4BQK - chains A and D; structure by X-ray diffraction, 2.00 A resolution.

== Chain A ==
Name: Importin subunit alpha-1A
From: Oryza sativa
Reference sequence: Q71VM4 (IMA1A_ORYSJ); numbering as in UniProt (aligned over 73-526)
Chain sequence (456 residues; each row starts with the number of its first residue):
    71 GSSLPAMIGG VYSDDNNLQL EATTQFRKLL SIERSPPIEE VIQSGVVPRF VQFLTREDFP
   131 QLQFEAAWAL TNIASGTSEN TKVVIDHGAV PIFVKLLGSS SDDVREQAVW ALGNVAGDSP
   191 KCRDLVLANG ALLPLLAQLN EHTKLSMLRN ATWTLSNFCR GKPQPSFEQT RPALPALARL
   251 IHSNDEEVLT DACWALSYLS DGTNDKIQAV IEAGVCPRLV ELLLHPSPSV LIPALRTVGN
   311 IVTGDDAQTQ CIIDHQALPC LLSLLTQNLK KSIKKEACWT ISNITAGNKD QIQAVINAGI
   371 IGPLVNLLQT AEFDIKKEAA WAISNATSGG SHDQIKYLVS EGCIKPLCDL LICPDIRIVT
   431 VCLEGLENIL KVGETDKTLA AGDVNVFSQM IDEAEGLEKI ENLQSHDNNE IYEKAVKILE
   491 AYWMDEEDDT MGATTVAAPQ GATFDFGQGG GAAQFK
Unresolved in the structure: 495-526
Sequence notes: expression tag (71-72)

== Chain D ==
Name: T-DNA border endonuclease VIRD2
From: Agrobacterium tumefaciens
Notes: EC 3.1.-.-
Reference sequence: P18592 (VIRD2_AGRT5); residues 415-434 here = UniProt positions 415-434
Chain sequence (20 residues; each row starts with the number of its first residue):
   415 LSKRPREDDD GEPSERKRER
Unresolved in the structure: 422-427

== How chain A and chain D interact ==
Pairs across the interface (67):
  L100(A) - E433(D)
  S101(A) - E433(D)
  S101(A) - R434(D)  hydrogen bond (side chain-backbone)
  I102(A) - E433(D)
  E103(A) - E433(D)
  P106(A) - E433(D)
  F134(A) - R434(D)
  W138(A) - R434(D)  hydrogen bond (side chain-backbone)
  N142(A) - E433(D)
  N142(A) - R434(D)  hydrogen bond (side chain-backbone)
  A144(A) - K431(D)
  S145(A) - K431(D)
  S145(A) - R432(D)
  S145(A) - E433(D)
  G146(A) - E429(D)
  G146(A) - K431(D)  hydrogen bond (backbone-side chain)
  T147(A) - K431(D)  hydrogen bond (backbone-side chain)
  S148(A) - E429(D)  hydrogen bond
  S148(A) - K431(D)
  T151(A) - K431(D)  hydrogen bond
  Q177(A) - R434(D)  hydrogen bond
  W180(A) - R432(D)  hydrogen bond (side chain-backbone)
  W180(A) - E433(D)
  W180(A) - R434(D)
  N184(A) - K431(D)
  N184(A) - R432(D)  hydrogen bond (side chain-backbone)
  G187(A) - S428(D)
  G187(A) - E429(D)
  G187(A) - R430(D)  hydrogen bond (backbone-backbone)
  D188(A) - E429(D)
  D188(A) - K431(D)  salt bridge
  N220(A) - R432(D)
  W223(A) - R430(D)
  W223(A) - R432(D)
  S226(A) - R430(D)  hydrogen bond
  N227(A) - R430(D)  hydrogen bond
  R230(A) - S428(D)  hydrogen bond (side chain-backbone)
  R230(A) - R430(D)
  D261(A) - R430(D)  salt bridge
  D271(A) - R420(D)
  R306(A) - R420(D)  hydrogen bond (backbone-side chain)
  N310(A) - R420(D)  hydrogen bond
  V312(A) - K417(D)  hydrogen bond (backbone-side chain)
  T313(A) - K417(D)
  T313(A) - R418(D)
  G314(A) - K417(D)  hydrogen bond (backbone-side chain)
  T319(A) - K417(D)  hydrogen bond
  K345(A) - E421(D)  salt bridge
  E346(A) - R420(D)  salt bridge
  E346(A) - E421(D)
  W349(A) - R418(D)  hydrogen bond (side chain-backbone)
  W349(A) - P419(D)
  W349(A) - R420(D)
  W349(A) - E421(D)
  S352(A) - R418(D)  hydrogen bond
  N353(A) - K417(D)  hydrogen bond (backbone-side chain)
  N353(A) - R418(D)  hydrogen bond (side chain-backbone)
  A356(A) - L415(D)
  A356(A) - S416(D)
  A356(A) - K417(D)
  E388(A) - R418(D)  salt bridge
  E388(A) - E421(D)
  W391(A) - S416(D)
  W391(A) - R418(D)
  N395(A) - S416(D)
  S398(A) - L415(D)
  G399(A) - L415(D)
Interface residues without a listed pair, chain A (46 interface residues in all): T141, G183, D315

== Overview ==
Chain A and chain D form an interface of 46 and 14 residues respectively; the contacts include 23 hydrogen
bonds and 5 salt bridges. Polar pairs include D188(A)-K431(D), D261(A)-R430(D) and K345(A)-E421(D).
Chain A is Importin subunit alpha-1A (Oryza sativa) and chain D is T-DNA border endonuclease VIRD2
(Agrobacterium tumefaciens); the structure, rice importin_alpha : VirD2NLS complex, was determined by X-ray
diffraction (same publication as 4BPL).
